3VTQ - chains E and D of the 6 polymer chains in the assembly; structure by X-ray diffraction, 1.53 A resolution.

Chain E:
Molecule: Envelope glycoprotein gp160
Notes: fragment: gp41
UniProtKB: Q9YP39 (Q9YP39_9HIV1); residues 35-70 here correspond to UniProt positions 554-589 (UniProt number = residue number + 519)
Chain sequence (38 residues; numbered 34 to 71; the number before each row is that of its first residue):
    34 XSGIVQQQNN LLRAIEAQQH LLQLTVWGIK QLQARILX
Disordered / not traced: 71
Construct notes: acetylation (34); amidation (71)
Modified residues: ACE (acetyl group) at position 34; NH2 (amino group) at position 71

Chain D:
Molecule: fusion inhibitor MT-Sifuvirtide
Chain sequence (39 residues; row label = number of the first residue in the row):
   114 XMTWETWERE IENYTKQIYK ILEESQEQQD RNEKDLLEX
Disordered / not traced: 152
Modified residues: ACE (acetyl group) at position 114; NH2 (amino group) at position 152

How chain E and chain D interact:
Residue-residue contacts - 20 pairs, chain E then chain D:
  Ser35(E) - Leu149(D)
  Val38(E) - Gln142(D)  hydrogen bond (backbone-side chain)
  Val38(E) - Glu146(D)
  Gln41(E) - Gln142(D)
  Gln41(E) - Asn145(D)
  Asn42(E) - Gln142(D)
  Asn42(E) - Glu146(D)  hydrogen bond
  Leu45(E) - Leu135(D)  hydrophobic
  Leu45(E) - Ser138(D)
  Leu45(E) - Gln139(D)
  Ile48(E) - Leu135(D)  hydrophobic
  Glu49(E) - Gln139(D)  hydrogen bond
  Gln52(E) - Ile131(D)
  Gln52(E) - Tyr132(D)
  Gln56(E) - Tyr132(D)  hydrogen bond
  Ile62(E) - Trp117(D)  hydrophobic
  Ile62(E) - Trp120(D)  hydrophobic
  Lys63(E) - Trp120(D)
  Lys63(E) - Glu121(D)  salt bridge
  Gln66(E) - Trp117(D)
Also at the interface, not in a pair above, chain E (14 interface residues in all): ACE_34, Val59
Also at the interface, not in a pair above, chain D (14 interface residues in all): Ile124, Thr128

Overview:
Chain E and chain D each contribute 14 residues to their interface; the contacts include 4 hydrogen bonds and
1 salt bridge. Polar contacts include Lys63(E)-Glu121(D), Val38(E)-Gln142(D) and Asn42(E)-Glu146(D).
Chain E is Envelope glycoprotein gp160 and chain D is fusion inhibitor MT-Sifuvirtide; the structure, Novel
HIV fusion inhibitor, was determined by X-ray diffraction.
